PDB entry 5XF4 | X-ray diffraction, 2.87 A resolution | chains H and J of the 10 polymer chains in the assembly

== Chain H ==
Name: Histone H2B type 1-J
Organism: Homo sapiens
UniProt: P06899 (H2B1J_HUMAN); residues -3 to 122 here correspond to UniProt positions 1-126 (UniProt number = residue number + 4)
Sequence (126 residues; numbered -3 to 122; the number before each row is that of its first residue; numbers below 1 keep their minus sign (Met-3 is residue -3)):
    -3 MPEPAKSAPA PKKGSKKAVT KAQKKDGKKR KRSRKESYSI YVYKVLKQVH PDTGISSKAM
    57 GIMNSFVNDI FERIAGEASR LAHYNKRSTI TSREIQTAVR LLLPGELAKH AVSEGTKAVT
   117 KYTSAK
Not modelled in the structure: -3 to 27
Metal / ion sites: Ru ion: Glu102, His106
Ligand contacts: RUD / (1S,2S)-1,2-diphenylethane-1,2-diamine: Val45, Glu102, Lys105, His106
Swiss-Prot annotation at these positions:
  - modified residue: Pro-2 (N-acetylproline), Glu-1 (ADP-ribosyl glutamic acid), Lys2 (N6-(2-hydroxyisobutyryl)lysine), Ser3 (ADP-ribosylserine), Lys8 (N6-(beta-hydroxybutyryl)lysine), Lys9 (N6-(2-hydroxyisobutyryl)lysine), Ser11 (Phosphoserine), Lys12 (N6-acetyllysine), Lys13 (N6-(beta-hydroxybutyryl)lysine), Lys17 (N6-(2-hydroxyisobutyryl)lysine), Lys20 (N6-(2-hydroxyisobutyryl)lysine), Lys21 (N6-(2-hydroxyisobutyryl)lysine), Lys31 (N6-(2-hydroxyisobutyryl)lysine), Glu32 (PolyADP-ribosyl glutamic acid), Ser33 (Phosphoserine), Lys40 (N6-(2-hydroxyisobutyryl)lysine), Lys43 (N6-(2-hydroxyisobutyryl)lysine), Lys54 (N6,N6-dimethyllysine), Arg76 (Dimethylated arginine), Lys82 (N6,N6,N6-trimethyllysine) and 6 more in UniProt
  - glycosylation: Ser109 (O-linked (GlcNAc) serine)
  - cross-link (Glycyl lysine isopeptide (Lys-Gly)): Lys2 (interchain with G-Cter in SUMO2), Lys17 (interchain with G-Cter in SUMO2), Lys31 (interchain with G-Cter in ubiquitin), Lys117 (interchain with G-Cter in ubiquitin)
Reported in the primary citation:
  - Ru ion coordination: Glu102, His106

== Chain J ==
Molecule: 145-nt DNA strand
Sequence (145 nucleotides; each row starts with the number of its first residue; numbers below 1 keep their minus sign (DA-72 is residue -72)):
   -72 ATCAATATCC ACCTGCAGAT ACTACCAAAA GTGTATTTGG AAACTGCTCC ATCAAAAGGC
   -12 ATGTTCAGCT GATTCAGCTG AACATGCCTT TTGATGGAGC AGTTTCCAAA TACACTTTTG
    48 GTAGTATCTG CAGGTGGATA TTGAT

== Chain H / chain J interface ==
Pairs across the interface (14; chain H residue first):
  Ser29(H) - DG29(J)  hydrogen bond to the phosphate
  Arg30(H) - DA-46(J)  sugar contact
  Arg30(H) - DA-45(J)  sugar contact
  Glu32(H) - DA-45(J)  sugar contact
  Tyr39(H) - DT-53(J)  hydrogen bond to the phosphate
  Gly50(H) - DT-53(J)  phosphate contact
  Ile51(H) - DA-54(J)  phosphate contact
  Ile51(H) - DT-53(J)  hydrogen bond to the phosphate
  Ser52(H) - DA-54(J)  phosphate contact
  Ser53(H) - DA-54(J)  hydrogen bond to the phosphate
  Arg83(H) - DG-34(J)  phosphate contact
  Ser84(H) - DT-35(J)  hydrogen bond to the phosphate
  Ser84(H) - DG-34(J)  hydrogen bond to the phosphate
  Thr85(H) - DG-34(J)  hydrogen bond to the phosphate
Also at the interface, not in a pair above, chain H (12 interface residues in all): Arg28
Also at the interface, not in a pair above, chain J (9 interface residues in all): DA-44, DT30

== Summary ==
12 residues of chain H and 9 residues of chain J are in contact, with 7 hydrogen bonds. Polar contacts include
Ser29(H)-DG29(J), Tyr39(H)-DT-53(J) and Ile51(H)-DT-53(J). Ligands of chain H: RUD /
(1S,2S)-1,2-diphenylethane-1,2-diamine. Glu102(H) and His106(H) form the Ru ion site. The paper reports Ru ion
coordination by Glu102(H) and His106(H).
Here chain H is Histone H2B type 1-J (Homo sapiens) and chain J is a 145-nt DNA strand. Entry 5XF4 (Nucleosome
core particle with an adduct of a binuclear RAPTA (Ru-arene-phosphaadamantane) compound having a
1,2-diphenylethylenediamine linker ...) was determined by X-ray diffraction together with 5XF3, 5XF5 and 5XF6
from the same study.
